PDB entry 1M5C | X-ray diffraction, 1.65 A resolution | chain A

# Chain A
Protein: Glutamate receptor 2
Organism: Rattus norvegicus
Notes: fragment: flop ligand binding core (S1S2J)
UniProt: P19491 (GRIA2_RAT); the construct has insertions or renumbered stretches relative to UniProt, so the offset changes along the chain: 3-117 = UniProt 413-527; 120-263 = UniProt 653-796
Chain sequence (263 residues; each row starts with the number of its first residue):
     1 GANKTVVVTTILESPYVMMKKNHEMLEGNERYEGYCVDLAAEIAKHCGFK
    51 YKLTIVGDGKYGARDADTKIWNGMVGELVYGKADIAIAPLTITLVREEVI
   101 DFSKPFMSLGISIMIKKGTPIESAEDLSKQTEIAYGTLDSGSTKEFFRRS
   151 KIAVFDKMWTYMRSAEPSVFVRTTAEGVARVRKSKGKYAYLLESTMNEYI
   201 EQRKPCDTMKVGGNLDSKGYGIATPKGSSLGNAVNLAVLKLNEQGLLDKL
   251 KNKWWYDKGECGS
Not modelled in the structure: 1-3, 262-263
Sequence notes: cloning artifact (1-2); linker (118-119)
Cystine bridges: Cys206-Cys261
Small-molecule neighbours: br-hibo (BRH; (S)-2-amino-3-(4-bromo-3-hydroxy-isoxazol-5-yl)propionic acid): Glu13, Tyr61, Pro89, Leu90, Thr91, Arg96, Leu138, Gly141, Ser142, Thr143, Thr174, Tyr190, Leu192, Glu193, Met196, Tyr220
Curated features (UniProtKB/Swiss-Prot):
  - binding site (L-glutamate): Pro89, Thr91, Arg96, Ser142, Thr143, Glu193
  - site: Arg64 (Interaction with the cone snail toxin Con-ikot-ikot), Ile121 (Crucial to convey clamshell closure to channel opening), Arg148 (Interaction with the cone snail toxin Con-ikot-ikot), Lys240 (Interaction with the cone snail toxin Con-ikot-ikot)
  - glycosylation: Asn3 (N-linked (GlcNAc...) asparagine)
  - modified residue (Phosphoserine): Ser150, Ser184

# Summary
Chain A binds br-hibo. UniProt lists 6 L-glutamate-binding residues.
Chain A is Glutamate receptor 2 (Rattus norvegicus); the structure, X-RAY STRUCTURE OF THE GLUR2 LIGAND
BINDING CORE (S1S2J) IN COMPLEX WITH Br-HIBO AT 1.65 A ..., was determined by X-ray diffraction, deposited
together with 1M5B, 1M5D, 1M5E and 1M5F.
